Entry 9E1P (electron microscopy, 3.25 A resolution); this record covers chains A and I of the 11 polymer chains in the assembly.

Chain A:
Protein: Histone H3.2
Organism: Xenopus laevis
UniProtKB: P84233 (H32_XENLA); residues 0-135 here correspond to UniProt positions 1-136 (UniProt number = residue number + 1)
Chain sequence (136 residues; numbered 0 to 135; the number before each row is that of its first residue; numbering starts at 0):
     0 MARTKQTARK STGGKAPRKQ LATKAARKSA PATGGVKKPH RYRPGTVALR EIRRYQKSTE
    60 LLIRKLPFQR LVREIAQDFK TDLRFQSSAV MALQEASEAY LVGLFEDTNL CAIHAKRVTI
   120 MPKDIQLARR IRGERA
Disordered / not traced: 0-36, 134-135
UniProt features mapped onto this chain:
  - modified residue: Arg2 (Asymmetric dimethylarginine), Thr3 (Phosphothreonine), Lys4 (Allysine), Gln5 (5-glutamyl dopamine), Thr6 (Phosphothreonine), Arg8 (Citrulline), Lys9 (N6,N6,N6-trimethyllysine), Ser10 (ADP-ribosylserine), Thr11 (Phosphothreonine), Lys14 (N6-(2-hydroxyisobutyryl)lysine), Arg17 (Asymmetric dimethylarginine), Lys18 (N6-(2-hydroxyisobutyryl)lysine), Lys23 (N6-(2-hydroxyisobutyryl)lysine), Arg26 (Citrulline), Lys27 (N6,N6,N6-trimethyllysine), Ser28 (ADP-ribosylserine), Lys36 (N6,N6,N6-trimethyllysine), Lys37 (N6-methyllysine), Tyr41 (Phosphotyrosine), Lys56 (N6,N6,N6-trimethyllysine) and 8 more in UniProt
  - lipidation: Cys110 (S-palmitoyl cysteine)

Chain I:
Molecule: 152-nt DNA strand
Organism: Homo sapiens
Sequence (152 nucleotides; row label = number of the first residue in the row; numbers below 1 keep their minus sign (DG-75 is residue -75)):
   -75 GCACAGGATG TATATATCTG ACACGTGCCT GGAGACTAGG GAGTAATCCC CTTGGCGGTT
   -15 AAAACGCGGG GGACAGCGCG TACGTGCGTT TAAGCGGTGC TAGAGCTGTC TACGACCAAT
    45 TGAGCGGCCT CGGCACCGGG ATTCTCCAGG GC

Chain A / chain I interface:
Residue-residue contacts (25; chain A residue first):
  Arg40(A) with DG8(I), base contact; DT9(I), hydrogen bond to the base; DG10(I), hydrogen bond to the sugar
  Tyr41(A) with DT-67(I), phosphate contact; DG-66(I), sugar contact; DT9(I), sugar contact; DG10(I), phosphate contact
  Arg42(A) with DT9(I), phosphate contact
  Pro43(A) with DG8(I), phosphate contact; DT9(I), phosphate contact
  Gly44(A) with DG8(I), phosphate contact; DT9(I), hydrogen bond to the phosphate
  Thr45(A) with DT9(I), phosphate contact
  Val46(A) with DT9(I), hydrogen bond to the phosphate
  Ala47(A) with DT9(I), phosphate contact
  Arg49(A) with DG-66(I), sugar contact; DT-65(I), salt bridge to the phosphate
  Arg63(A) with DG18(I), salt bridge to the phosphate
  Lys64(A) with DG18(I), phosphate contact
  Leu65(A) with DA17(I), phosphate contact; DG18(I), hydrogen bond to the phosphate
  Pro66(A) with DA17(I), phosphate contact
  Arg69(A) with DA17(I), salt bridge to the phosphate
  Arg83(A) with DG27(I), hydrogen bond to the sugar; DA28(I), sugar contact
Other interface residues (no listed pair), chain A (16 interface residues in all): His39

Overview:
The interface between chain A and chain I involves 16 residues on one side and 10 on the other, with 6
hydrogen bonds and 3 salt bridges. Polar pairs include Arg40(A)-DT9(I), Arg40(A)-DG10(I) and Arg83(A)-DG27(I).
Chain A is Histone H3.2 (Xenopus laevis) and chain I is a 152-nt DNA strand (Homo sapiens); the structure,
Snf2h bound nucleosome complex - ClassB2, was determined by electron microscopy, deposited together with 9E1L,
9E1M, 9E1N, 9E1O, 9E1Q, 9E1R and 4 further entries.
